Entry 8DR5 (electron microscopy, 2.76 A resolution); this record covers chains A and B of the 12 polymer chains in the assembly.

[Chain A]
Protein: Replication factor C subunit 1
Organism: Saccharomyces cerevisiae
UniProt: P38630 (RFC1_YEAST); numbering as in UniProt (aligned over 1-861)
Amino-acid sequence (918 residues; numbered 1 to 918; the number before each row is that of its first residue):
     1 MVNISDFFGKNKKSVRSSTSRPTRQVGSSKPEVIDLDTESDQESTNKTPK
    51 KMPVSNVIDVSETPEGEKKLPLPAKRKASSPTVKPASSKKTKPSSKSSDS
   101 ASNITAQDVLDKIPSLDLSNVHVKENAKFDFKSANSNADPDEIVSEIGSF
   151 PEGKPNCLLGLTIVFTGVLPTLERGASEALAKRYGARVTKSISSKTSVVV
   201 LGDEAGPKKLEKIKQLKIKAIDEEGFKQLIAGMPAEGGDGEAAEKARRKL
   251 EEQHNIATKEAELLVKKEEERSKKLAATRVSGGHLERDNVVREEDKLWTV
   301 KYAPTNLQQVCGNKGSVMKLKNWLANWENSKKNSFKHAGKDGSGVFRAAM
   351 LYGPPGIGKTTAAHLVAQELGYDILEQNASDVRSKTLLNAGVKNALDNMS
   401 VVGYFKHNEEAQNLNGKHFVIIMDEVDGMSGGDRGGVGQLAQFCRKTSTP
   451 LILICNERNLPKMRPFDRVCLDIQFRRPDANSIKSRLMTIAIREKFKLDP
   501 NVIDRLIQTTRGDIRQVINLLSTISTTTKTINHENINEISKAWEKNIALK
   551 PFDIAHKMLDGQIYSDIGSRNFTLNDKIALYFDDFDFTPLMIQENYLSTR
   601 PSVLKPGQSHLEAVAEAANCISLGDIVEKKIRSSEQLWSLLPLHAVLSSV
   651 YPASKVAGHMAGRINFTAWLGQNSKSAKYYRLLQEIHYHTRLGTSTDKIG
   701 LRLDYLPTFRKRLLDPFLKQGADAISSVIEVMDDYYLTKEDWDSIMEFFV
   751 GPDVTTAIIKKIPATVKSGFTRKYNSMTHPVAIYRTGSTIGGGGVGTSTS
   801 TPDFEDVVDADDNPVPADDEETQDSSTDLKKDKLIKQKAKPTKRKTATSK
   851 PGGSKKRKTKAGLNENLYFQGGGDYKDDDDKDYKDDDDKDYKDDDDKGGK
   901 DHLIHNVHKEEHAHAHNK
Unresolved in the structure: 1-102, 119-148, 282-289, 787-918
Differences from the reference sequence: expression tag (862-918)
UniProt features mapped onto this chain:
  - motif (Nuclear localization signal): Lys-830 to Leu-834, Lys-855 to Lys-860
  - binding site (ATP): Thr-299, Cys-311, Gly-353 to Thr-361, Asn-456
  - modified residue: Thr-38 (Phosphothreonine), Ser-40 (Phosphoserine), Thr-63 (Phosphothreonine)
  - mutagenesis: Asp-427 (D427H: In cs mutant CDC44-2; causes cell cycle arrest), Gly-436 (G436R: In cs mutant CDC44-3/4; causes cell cycle arrest), Gly-512 (G512A: In cs mutant CDC44-9; no effect), Asp-513 (D513N: In cs mutants CDC44-1/5/8 and CDC44-9; causes cell cycle arrest)
Ion coordination: Mg2+: Thr-360 (together with ATP-gamma-S)
Ligand contacts: ATP-gamma-S (AGS; phosphothiophosphoric acid-adenylate ester): Thr-299, Tyr-302, Ala-303, Pro-304, Val-310, Cys-311, Pro-354, Pro-355, Gly-356, Ile-357, Gly-358, Lys-359, Thr-360, Thr-361, Asn-456, Arg-486, Ile-514, Arg-515, Ile-518

[Chain B]
Protein: Replication factor C subunit 4
Organism: Saccharomyces cerevisiae
UniProt: P40339 (RFC4_YEAST); residues 1-323 here = UniProt positions 1-323
Amino-acid sequence (323 residues; numbered 1 to 323; the number before each row is that of its first residue):
     1 MSKTLSLQLPWVEKYRPQVLSDIVGNKETIDRLQQIAKDGNMPHMIISGM
    51 PGIGKTTSVHCLAHELLGRSYADGVLELNASDDRGIDVVRNQIKHFAQKK
   101 LHLPPGKHKIVILDEADSMTAGAQQALRRTMELYSNSTRFAFACNQSNKI
   151 IEPLQSRCAILRYSKLSDEDVLKRLLQIIKLEDVKYTNDGLEAIIFTAEG
   201 DMRQAINNLQSTVAGHGLVNADNVFKIVDSPHPLIVKKMLLASNLEDSIQ
   251 ILRTDLWKKGYSSIDIVTTSFRVTKNLAQVKESVRLEMIKEIGLTHMRIL
   301 EGVGTYLQLASMLAKIHKLNNKA
Unresolved in the structure: 1-3, 322-323
UniProt features mapped onto this chain:
  - binding site (ATP): Val-12, Val-24, Gly-49 to Thr-57, Asn-145, Arg-203
Ion coordination: Mg2+: Thr-56 (together with ATP-gamma-S)
Ligand contacts:
  - ATP-gamma-S (AGS; phosphothiophosphoric acid-adenylate ester), molecule 1: Val-12, Tyr-15, Arg-16, Pro-17, Asp-22, Ile-23, Val-24, Met-50, Pro-51, Gly-52, Ile-53, Gly-54, Lys-55, Thr-56, Thr-57, Glu-115, Asn-145, Leu-166, Arg-174, Met-202, Arg-203, Ile-206
  - ATP-gamma-S (AGS), molecule 2: Arg-128, Glu-132, Pro-153, Arg-157

[Interface between chain A and chain B]
Pairs across the interface (82):
  Arg-292(A) with Pro-105(B); Gly-106(B)
  Glu-294(A) with Asn-41(B)
  Asp-295(A) with Asn-41(B); Pro-105(B); Gly-106(B), hydrogen bond (side chain-backbone); His-108(B), hydrogen bond (backbone-side chain); Arg-139(B), hydrogen bond (backbone-side chain)
  Lys-296(A) with Asn-41(B), hydrogen bond (backbone-side chain)
  Leu-297(A) with Pro-43(B), hydrophobic; His-44(B); Ser-135(B); Arg-139(B)
  Val-300(A) with Ser-135(B)
  Pro-355(A) with Glu-152(B)
  Glu-376(A) with Arg-129(B), salt bridge
  Asn-378(A) with Arg-129(B)
  Ala-379(A) with Arg-90(B), hydrogen bond (backbone-side chain); Gln-125(B)
  Ser-380(A) with Arg-90(B); Lys-94(B), hydrogen bond (backbone-side chain); Ala-126(B), hydrogen bond (side chain-backbone); Thr-130(B)
  Asp-381(A) with Arg-90(B), hydrogen bond (backbone-side chain)
  Val-382(A) with Arg-90(B)
  Asp-424(A) with Arg-129(B), salt bridge
  Glu-425(A) with Gln-125(B); Arg-128(B), salt bridge; Arg-129(B)
  Gly-428(A) with Gln-125(B)
  Ser-430(A) with Ile-86(B); Gly-122(B)
  Asp-433(A) with Arg-90(B), salt bridge
  Asn-456(A) with Arg-128(B), hydrogen bond
  Asp-513(A) with Ser-156(B), hydrogen bond
  Arg-515(A) with Glu-132(B), salt bridge; Ser-156(B), hydrogen bond; Arg-157(B)
  Gln-516(A) with Gln-155(B), hydrogen bond (side chain-backbone); Ser-156(B); Cys-158(B)
  Asn-519(A) with Ser-156(B), hydrogen bond (side chain-backbone); Arg-157(B), hydrogen bond (side chain-backbone); Cys-158(B)
  Thr-523(A) with Arg-32(B); Ala-159(B)
  Ile-524(A) with Arg-32(B)
  Thr-526(A) with Gln-35(B), hydrogen bond (backbone-side chain); Ile-36(B)
  Thr-527(A) with Arg-32(B), hydrogen bond
  Thr-528(A) with Arg-32(B), hydrogen bond
  Ala-542(A) with Arg-162(B), hydrogen bond (backbone-side chain)
  Trp-543(A) with Ala-159(B), hydrophobic; Ile-160(B); Arg-162(B)
  Glu-544(A) with Arg-162(B), hydrogen bond (backbone-side chain)
  Lys-545(A) with Glu-152(B), salt bridge
  Ile-547(A) with Glu-152(B)
  Tyr-564(A) with Glu-282(B)
  Ser-569(A) with Glu-282(B)
  Leu-574(A) with Leu-286(B), hydrophobic; Ile-289(B), hydrophobic
  Asn-575(A) with Lys-275(B); Asn-276(B)
  Lys-577(A) with Glu-282(B), salt bridge
  Ile-578(A) with Lys-275(B)
  Leu-623(A) with Lys-290(B)
  Val-627(A) with Met-297(B), hydrophobic
  Lys-630(A) with Met-297(B); Glu-301(B), salt bridge
  Leu-640(A) with His-296(B); Met-297(B), hydrophobic; Leu-300(B), hydrophobic
  Pro-642(A) with Phe-271(B), hydrophobic
  Leu-643(A) with Ile-289(B); Gly-293(B)
  Val-646(A) with Leu-286(B), hydrophobic; Ile-289(B), hydrophobic
  Leu-647(A) with Lys-290(B)
  Tyr-651(A) with Leu-286(B), hydrophobic; Glu-287(B), hydrogen bond
  Ser-654(A) with Leu-286(B)
Interface residues without a listed pair, chain A (63 interface residues in all): Val-291, Gly-356, Thr-360, His-364, Asp-427, Gly-432, Lys-541, Asn-546, Phe-572, Asn-619, Cys-620, Leu-637, Ser-639, Val-650
Interface residues without a listed pair, chain B (47 interface residues in all): Asp-31, Met-42, Leu-133, Asn-136, Pro-153

[Summary]
Chain A and chain B form an interface of 63 and 47 residues respectively; the contacts include 20 hydrogen
bonds and 8 salt bridges. Among the polar pairs are Glu-376(A)/Arg-129(B), Asp-424(A)/Arg-129(B) and
Glu-425(A)/Arg-128(B). One ATP-gamma-S molecule is bound between chain A and chain B.
Chain A is Replication factor C subunit 1 and chain B is Replication factor C subunit 4, both from
Saccharomyces cerevisiae; the structure, Open state of RFC:PCNA bound to a 3' ss/dsDNA junction (DNA2) with
NTD, was determined by electron microscopy, deposited together with 8DQW, 8DQX, 8DQZ, 8DR0, 8DR1, 8DR3 and 3
further entries.
